PDB entry 3MB2 | X-ray diffraction, 2.41 A resolution | chains C and E of the 6 polymer chains in the assembly

# Chain C (and E)
Protein: 4-oxalocrotonate tautomerase family enzyme - alpha subunit
Organism: Chloroflexus aurantiacus
Notes: EC 5.3.2.2; chain E of this document is another copy of the same molecule, construct and numbering; everything in this record applies to it too
UniProtKB: A9W9U6 (A9W9U6_CHLAA); residues 1-72 here = UniProt positions 1-72
Sequence (72 residues; each row starts with the number of its first residue):
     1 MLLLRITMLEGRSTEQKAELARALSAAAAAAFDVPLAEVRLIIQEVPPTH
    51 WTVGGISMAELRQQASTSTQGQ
Not modelled in the structure: 63-72 (chain E: 62-72)
From the paper describing this entry:
  - catalytic residues: Arg-40 (proposed by the authors, not directly observed)
  - catalytic residues: Arg-12
  - mutagenesis - R12A (70-fold), R40A (46-fold): decreased catalytic activity on 1
  - mutagenesis - R12A (22-fold): decreased catalytic activity on 3
  - mutagenesis - R40A (2.6-fold): increased catalytic activity on 3
  - binding site for sulfate ion: Arg-12, Arg-40
  - binding site for sulfate ion: Trp-51 (from molecular simulation)

# How chain C and chain E interact
Contacting residue pairs (20):
  Arg-5(C) with Arg-5(E); Thr-7(E)
  Ala-21(C) with Thr-52(E); Gly-55(E)
  Arg-22(C) with Gly-55(E)
  Ser-25(C) with Gly-55(E)
  Leu-36(C) with Gly-54(E)
  Ala-37(C) with Val-53(E)
  Val-39(C) with Thr-52(E); Val-53(E); Gly-54(E), hydrogen bond (backbone-backbone)
  Arg-40(C) with Thr-52(E)
  Leu-41(C) with His-50(E); Trp-51(E); Thr-52(E), hydrogen bond (backbone-backbone)
  Ile-42(C) with His-50(E); Trp-51(E), hydrophobic
  Ile-43(C) with His-50(E), hydrogen bond (backbone-backbone)
  Gln-44(C) with Gln-44(E)
  Glu-45(C) with His-50(E), salt bridge
Also at the interface, not in a pair above, chain C (14 interface residues in all): Lys-17
Also at the interface, not in a pair above, chain E (10 interface residues in all): Val-46

# Summary
The interface between chain C and chain E involves 14 residues on one side and 10 on the other, with 3
hydrogen bonds and 1 salt bridge. Polar contacts include Glu-45(C)/His-50(E), Val-39(C)/Gly-54(E) and
Leu-41(C)/Thr-52(E). From the paper: catalytic residues Arg-40(C) and Arg-12(C); R12A and R40A of chain C
reduce catalytic activity on 1.
Chain C and chain E are both 4-oxalocrotonate tautomerase family enzyme - alpha subunit (Chloroflexus
aurantiacus); the structure, Kinetic and Structural Characterization of a Heterohexamer 4-Oxalocrotonate
Tautomerase from Chloroflexus aurantiacus J-10-fl: Implications for Functional ..., was determined by X-ray
diffraction.
